Entry 4M6W (X-ray diffraction, 2.90 A resolution); this record covers chains A and B.

Chain A:
Protein: Fanconi anemia group M protein
Source organism: Homo sapiens
Notes: EC 3.6.4.13
UniProt: Q8IYD8 (FANCM_HUMAN); residues 1813-2031 here = UniProt positions 1813-2031
Amino-acid sequence (221 residues; each row starts with the number of its first residue):
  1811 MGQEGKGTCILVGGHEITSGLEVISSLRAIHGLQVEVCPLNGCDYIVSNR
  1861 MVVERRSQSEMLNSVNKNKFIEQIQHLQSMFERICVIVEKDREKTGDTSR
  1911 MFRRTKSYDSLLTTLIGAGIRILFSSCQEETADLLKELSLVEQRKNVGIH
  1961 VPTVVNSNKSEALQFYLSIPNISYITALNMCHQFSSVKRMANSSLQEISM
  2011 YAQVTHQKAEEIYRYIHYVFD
Disordered / not traced: 1811-1814, 1903-1915, 1965-1969, 2031
Sequence notes: expression tag (1811-1812)

Chain B:
Protein: Fanconi anemia-associated protein of 24 kDa
Source organism: Homo sapiens
UniProt: Q9BTP7 (FAP24_HUMAN); residue numbers follow UniProt; this construct covers 17-215
Amino-acid sequence (208 residues; numbered 16 to 223; the number before each row is that of its first residue):
    16 MGHIVANEKWRGSQLAQEMQGKIKLIFEDGLTPDFYLSNRCCILYVTEAD
    66 LVAGNGYRKRLVRVRNSNNLKGIVVVEKTRMSEQYFPALQKFTVLDLGMV
   116 LLPVASQMEASCLVIQLVQEQTKEPSKNPLLGKKRALLLSEPSLLRTVQQ
   166 IPGVGKVKAPLLLQKFPSIQQLSNASIGELEQVVGQAVAQQIHAFFTQPR
   216 LEHHHHHH
Disordered / not traced: 16-17, 147-152, 214-223
Sequence notes: expression tag (16, 216-223)
Reported in the primary citation:
  - binding site for sulfate ion: K171, K173 (by similarity / conservation)
  - binding site for sulfate ion: G168 to G170 (proposed by the authors, not directly observed)
  - mutagenesis - R161A/Q164A/K171A: abolished binding to DNA
  - mutagenesis - R161A/Q164A/K171A: abolished localization to chromatin

Chain A / chain B interface:
Contacting residue pairs (69):
  I1881(A) - P144(B)  hydrophobic
  I1881(A) - L145(B)  hydrophobic
  I1884(A) - L145(B)  hydrophobic
  Q1885(A) - P144(B)  hydrogen bond (side chain-backbone)
  Q1885(A) - L145(B)
  Q1888(A) - L145(B)  hydrogen bond (side chain-backbone)
  K1900(A) - K93(B)
  K1900(A) - E98(B)  salt bridge
  D1919(A) - L128(B)
  S1920(A) - Q131(B)
  T1923(A) - Q131(B)
  T1923(A) - L132(B)
  T1923(A) - E135(B)
  T1924(A) - N143(B)
  T1924(A) - L145(B)
  I1926(A) - V115(B)  hydrophobic
  I1926(A) - L117(B)  hydrophobic
  G1927(A) - L146(B)
  A1928(A) - L145(B)  hydrophobic
  I1930(A) - L145(B)  hydrophobic
  R1931(A) - G113(B)
  L1933(A) - Q105(B)
  L1933(A) - V109(B)  hydrophobic
  L1933(A) - L110(B)  hydrophobic
  F1934(A) - Q105(B)  hydrogen bond (backbone-side chain)
  F1934(A) - L116(B)
  F1934(A) - P118(B)
  E1947(A) - K106(B)
  E1947(A) - L110(B)
  L1948(A) - L110(B)  hydrophobic
  Q1974(A) - Q165(B)
  F1975(A) - T162(B)
  F1975(A) - Q165(B)
  F1975(A) - I166(B)  hydrophobic
  F1975(A) - F210(B)  hydrophobic
  S1978(A) - T162(B)  hydrogen bond
  I1979(A) - T162(B)
  P1980(A) - S158(B)
  S1995(A) - Q213(B)
  S1996(A) - F211(B)
  S1996(A) - Q213(B)  hydrogen bond (side chain-backbone)
  V1997(A) - F210(B)
  V1997(A) - F211(B)  hydrophobic
  K1998(A) - S188(B)
  K1998(A) - N189(B)
  K1998(A) - F211(B)  hydrogen bond (backbone-backbone)
  A2001(A) - S188(B)
  N2002(A) - Q185(B)
  N2002(A) - S188(B)  hydrogen bond
  N2002(A) - N189(B)  hydrogen bond
  R2024(A) - L154(B)
  Y2025(A) - L154(B)  hydrophobic
  Y2025(A) - S158(B)  hydrogen bond (side chain-backbone)
  Y2025(A) - L159(B)  hydrogen bond (side chain-backbone)
  Y2025(A) - T162(B)  hydrogen bond
  I2026(A) - S183(B)
  I2026(A) - I184(B)  hydrogen bond (backbone-backbone)
  I2026(A) - Q185(B)  hydrogen bond (backbone-backbone)
  H2027(A) - Q185(B)  hydrogen bond
  Y2028(A) - L154(B)  hydrophobic
  Y2028(A) - E156(B)  hydrogen bond
  Y2028(A) - L159(B)  hydrophobic
  Y2028(A) - P182(B)
  Y2028(A) - S183(B)
  V2029(A) - P182(B)
  V2029(A) - Q186(B)
  F2030(A) - E156(B)
  F2030(A) - L178(B)  hydrophobic
  F2030(A) - P182(B)  hydrogen bond (backbone-backbone)
Other interface residues (no listed pair), chain A (42 interface residues in all): L1925, I1932, E1940, L1944, V1951, A1972
Other interface residues (no listed pair), chain B (45 interface residues in all): K86, F101, P102, M114, C127, S155, R161, T212

Summary:
42 residues of chain A face 45 of chain B across their interface; the contacts include 16 hydrogen bonds and 1
salt bridge. Polar pairs include K1900(A)-E98(B), Q1885(A)-P144(B) and Q1888(A)-L145(B). From the paper: a
binding site for sulfate ion at K171(B), K173(B) and G168(B); R161A/Q164A/K171A of chain B abolish binding to
DNA.
Here chain A is Fanconi anemia group M protein and chain B is Fanconi anemia-associated protein of 24 kDa,
both from Homo sapiens. Entry 4M6W (Crystal structure of the C-terminal segment of FANCM in complex with
FAAP24) was determined by X-ray diffraction.
